Entry 1FS1 (X-ray diffraction, 1.80 A resolution); this record covers chains B and D of the 4 polymer chains in the assembly.

[Chain B (and D)]
Molecule: Cyclin A/CDK2-associated P45
From: Homo sapiens
Notes: chain D of this document is another copy of the same molecule, construct and numbering; everything in this record applies to it too
Reference sequence: P63208 (SKP1_HUMAN); numbering as in UniProt; present here: 1-36, 43-147
Chain sequence (141 residues; numbered 1 to 147; 6 numbers in that range are skipped by the numbering (no residue carries them; nothing is unmodelled there); the number before each row is that of its first residue):
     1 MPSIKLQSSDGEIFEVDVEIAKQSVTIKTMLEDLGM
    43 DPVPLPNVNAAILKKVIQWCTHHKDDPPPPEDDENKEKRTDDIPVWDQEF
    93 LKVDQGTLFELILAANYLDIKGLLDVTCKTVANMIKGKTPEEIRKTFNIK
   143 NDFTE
Not modelled in the structure: 1, 69-85, 141-147 (chain D: 1, 69-83, 141-147)
UniProt features mapped onto this chain:
  - modified residue: Thr131 (Phosphothreonine)
  - cross-link: Lys142 (Glycyl lysine isopeptide (Lys-Gly) (interchain with G-Cter in SUMO1))

[Chain B / chain D interface]
Residue-residue contacts - 23 pairs, chain B then chain D:
  Pro2(B) with Asp67(D)
  Ser3(B) with Thr63(D); His64(D), hydrogen bond
  Lys5(B) with Trp88(D)
  Glu12(B) with Lys56(D), salt bridge
  Ile13(B) with Lys56(D), hydrogen bond (backbone-side chain)
  Glu15(B) with Gln60(D); Thr63(D); Trp88(D)
  Val16(B) with Thr63(D)
  Asp17(B) with Thr63(D); Lys66(D)
  Lys56(B) with Glu12(D), salt bridge; Ile13(D), hydrogen bond (side chain-backbone); Phe14(D)
  Gln60(B) with Lys5(D), hydrogen bond; Glu15(D)
  Thr63(B) with Ser3(D); Asp17(D)
  His64(B) with Ser3(D)
  Lys66(B) with Pro2(D); Asp17(D)
  Asp67(B) with Pro2(D)
Interface residues without a listed pair, chain B (16 interface residues in all): Phe14, Trp88
Interface residues without a listed pair, chain D (16 interface residues in all): Val16

[In short]
Chain B and chain D each contribute 16 residues to their interface; the contacts include 4 hydrogen bonds and
2 salt bridges. Among the polar pairs are Glu12(B)-Lys56(D), Ser3(B)-His64(D) and Ile13(B)-Lys56(D).
Both chains are Cyclin A/CDK2-associated P45 (Homo sapiens). Entry 1FS1 (Insights into scf ubiquitin ligases
from the structure of the SKP1-SKP2 complex) was determined by X-ray diffraction (same publication as 1FS2).
